PDB entry 8WTQ | X-ray diffraction, 2.00 A resolution | chain A

== Chain A ==
Protein: Squalene synthase
Source organism: Homo sapiens
Notes: EC 2.5.1.21
Reference sequence: P37268 (FDFT_HUMAN); numbering as in UniProt (aligned over 31-370)
Amino-acid sequence (340 residues; row label = number of the first residue in the row):
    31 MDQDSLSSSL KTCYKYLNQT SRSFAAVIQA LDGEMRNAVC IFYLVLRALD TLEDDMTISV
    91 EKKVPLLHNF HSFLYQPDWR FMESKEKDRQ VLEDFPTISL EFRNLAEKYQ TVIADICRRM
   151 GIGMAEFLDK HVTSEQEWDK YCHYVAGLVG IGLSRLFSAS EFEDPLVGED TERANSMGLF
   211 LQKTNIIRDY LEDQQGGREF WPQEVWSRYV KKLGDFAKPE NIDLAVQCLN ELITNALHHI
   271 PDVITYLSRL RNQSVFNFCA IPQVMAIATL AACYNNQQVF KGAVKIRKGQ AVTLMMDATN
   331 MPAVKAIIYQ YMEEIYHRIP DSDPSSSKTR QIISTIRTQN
Unresolved in the structure: 31-35
Curated features (UniProtKB/Swiss-Prot):
  - binding site (NADP(+)): Arg52, Arg77, Arg218, Lys315, Arg317
  - binding site (Mg(2+)): Asp80, Glu83, Asp84
  - natural variant: Lys45 (K45R: Influences plasma cholesterol levels)
Ligand contacts: KUO (2-[1-[[(10S)-13-chloranyl-2-(2,2-dimethylpropyl)-10-(2-methoxyphenyl)-3-oxidanylidene-9-oxa-2,5-diazabicyclo[9.4.0]pentadeca-1(15),11,13-trien-5-yl]carbonyl]piperidin-4-yl]ethanoic acid): Thr50, Ser51, Arg52, Ser53, Phe54, Phe72, Tyr73, Leu76, Val175, Ala176, Val179, Gly180, Leu183, Gly208, Leu211, Gln212, Asn215, Phe288, Cys289, Pro292

== In short ==
Chain A binds compound KUO. UniProt lists 5 NADP+-binding residues and 3 Mg2+-binding residues.
Chain A is Squalene synthase (Homo sapiens); the structure, HUMAN SQUALENE SYNTHASE IN COMPLEX WITH
{1-[2-Chloro-5-(2,2-dimethyl-propyl)-13-(2-methoxy-phenyl)-6-oxo-6,7,10,11-tetrahydro-5H,9H,13H-12-oxa-5,8-diaza-benzocycloundecene-8-carbonyl]-piperidin-4-yl}-acetic
acid, was determined by X-ray diffraction together with 8WTR from the same study.
